1YO1 - chain A; structure by X-ray diffraction, 1.70 A resolution.

Chain A:
Name: Carbonic anhydrase II
Organism: Homo sapiens
Notes: EC 4.2.1.1
UniProtKB: P00918 (CAH2_HUMAN); residues 1-260 here correspond to UniProt positions 0-259 (UniProt number = residue number - 1)
Chain sequence (260 residues; numbered 1 to 260; the number before each row is that of its first residue):
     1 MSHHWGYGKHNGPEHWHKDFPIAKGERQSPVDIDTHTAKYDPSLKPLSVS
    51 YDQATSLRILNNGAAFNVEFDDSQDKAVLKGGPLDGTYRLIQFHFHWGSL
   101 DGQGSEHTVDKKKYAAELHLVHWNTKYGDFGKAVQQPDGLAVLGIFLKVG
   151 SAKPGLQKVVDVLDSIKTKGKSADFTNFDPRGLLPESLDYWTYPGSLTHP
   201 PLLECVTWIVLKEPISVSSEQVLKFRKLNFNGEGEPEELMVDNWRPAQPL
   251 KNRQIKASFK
Disordered / not traced: 1-2
Construct notes: engineered mutation Ala-64 (His63 in P00918), His-199 (Thr198 in P00918)
Ion coordination: Zn2+: His-94, His-96, His-119 (together with sulfate ion)

Overview:
His-94, His-96 and His-119 coordinate Zn2+.
Chain A is Carbonic anhydrase II (Homo sapiens); the structure, Proton Transfer from His200 in Human Carbonic
Anhydrase II, was determined by X-ray diffraction, deposited together with 1YO0 and 1YO2.
